Entry 6OCX (X-ray diffraction, 1.90 A resolution); this record covers chains A and J.

== Chain A ==
Name: Calcium and integrin-binding protein 1
Source organism: Homo sapiens
UniProtKB: Q99828 (CIB1_HUMAN); residue numbers follow UniProt; this construct covers 1-191
Sequence (191 residues; each row starts with the number of its first residue):
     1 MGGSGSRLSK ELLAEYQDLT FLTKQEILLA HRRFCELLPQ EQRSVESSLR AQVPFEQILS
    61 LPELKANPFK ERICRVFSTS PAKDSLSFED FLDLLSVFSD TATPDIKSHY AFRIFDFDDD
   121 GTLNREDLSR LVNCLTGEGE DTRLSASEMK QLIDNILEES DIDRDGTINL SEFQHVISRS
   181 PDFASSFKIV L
Disordered / not traced: 1-18, 138-141, 182-191
Bound ions: Ca2+ site 1: Asp116, Asp118, Asp120, Thr122, Asp127; Ca2+ site 2: Asp161, Asp163, Asp165, Thr167, Glu172
Swiss-Prot annotation at these positions:
  - binding site (Ca(2+)): Asp116, Asp118, Asp120, Thr122, Asp127, Asp161, Asp163, Asp165, Thr167, Glu172
  - lipidation: Gly2 (N-myristoyl glycine)
  - natural variant: Arg72 to Leu191 (deletion: In EV3)
  - mutagenesis: Gly2 (G2A: Inhibits translocation to the plasma membrane. Increased apoptosis after TNF stimulation), Ser78 (S78A: Loss of phosphorylation by PKD/PRKD2; in isoform 2; S78E: Phosphomimetic; promotes tumor growth by an indirect mechanism; in isoform 2), Ile114 to Phe117 (Loss of binding to ITGAV), Phe115 (F115A: Loss of binding to ITGA2B), Asp127 (D127N: Cytoplasmic localization), Leu131 (L131A/T: Loss of binding to ITGA2B), Leu152 to Ile153 (Loss of binding to ITGA2B), Ile153 (I153A: Loss of binding to ITGA2B), Thr167 (T167A: No effect on phosphorylation by PKD/PRKD2; in isoform 2), Glu172 (E172Q: Cytoplasmic localization), Phe173 (F173A: Loss of binding to ITGA2B; F173A: Loss of binding to ITGA2B. Does not inhibit interaction with PAK1)

== Chain J ==
Name: Peptide inhibitor UNC10245109
Sequence (15 residues; each row starts with the number of its first residue):
     2 DGGSFWYRAM KALYG

== How chain A and chain J interact ==
Residue-residue contacts - 33 pairs, chain A then chain J:
  Asn67(A) with Ala13(J); Leu14(J), hydrogen bond (side chain-backbone)
  Pro68(A) with Ala13(J)
  Phe69(A) with Ala10(J); Leu14(J), hydrophobic
  Ile73(A) with Leu14(J), hydrophobic
  Val97(A) with Tyr15(J)
  Phe98(A) with Leu14(J); Tyr15(J), hydrophobic
  Lys107(A) with Tyr15(J), hydrogen bond (backbone-side chain)
  Tyr110(A) with Tyr15(J)
  Ala111(A) with Met11(J), hydrophobic; Leu14(J), hydrophobic; Tyr15(J)
  Phe115(A) with Trp7(J), hydrophobic
  Leu128(A) with Trp7(J), hydrophobic
  Leu131(A) with Phe6(J), hydrophobic; Trp7(J), hydrophobic
  Val132(A) with Phe6(J), hydrophobic
  Leu135(A) with Phe6(J), hydrophobic; Ala13(J), hydrophobic
  Asn155(A) with Asp2(J)
  Ile156(A) with Phe6(J), hydrophobic; Trp7(J), hydrophobic
  Glu159(A) with Gly3(J); Gly4(J), hydrogen bond (side chain-backbone)
  Ser160(A) with Trp7(J), hydrogen bond
  Phe173(A) with Trp7(J), hydrophobic
  Val176(A) with Trp7(J)
  Ile177(A) with Trp7(J), hydrophobic; Met11(J), hydrophobic
  Pro181(A) with Gly4(J); Tyr8(J)
Interface residues without a listed pair, chain A (28 interface residues in all): Ser108, Ile114, Leu123, Leu152, Ile168, Ser180
Interface residues without a listed pair, chain J (12 interface residues in all): Ser5

== In short ==
The interface between chain A and chain J involves 28 residues on one side and 12 on the other, with 4
hydrogen bonds. Polar pairs include Asn67(A)-Leu14(J), Lys107(A)-Tyr15(J) and Glu159(A)-Gly4(J). Curated
annotation (UniProt) lists 10 Ca2+-binding residues and 13 mutagenesis sites on chain A.
Chain A is Calcium and integrin-binding protein 1 (Homo sapiens) and chain J is Peptide inhibitor UNC10245109;
the structure, Structure of human CIB1 in complex with peptide inhibitor UNC10245109, was determined by X-ray
diffraction together with 6OD0 from the same study.
